PDB entry 8V7K | X-ray diffraction, 1.65 A resolution | chains A and T of the 3 polymer chains in the assembly

# Chain A
Protein: DNA polymerase eta
Organism: Homo sapiens
Notes: EC 2.7.7.7
UniProt: Q9Y253 (POLH_HUMAN); numbering as in UniProt (aligned over 1-432)
Amino-acid sequence (435 residues; each row starts with the number of its first residue; numbers below 1 keep their minus sign (Gly-2 is residue -2)):
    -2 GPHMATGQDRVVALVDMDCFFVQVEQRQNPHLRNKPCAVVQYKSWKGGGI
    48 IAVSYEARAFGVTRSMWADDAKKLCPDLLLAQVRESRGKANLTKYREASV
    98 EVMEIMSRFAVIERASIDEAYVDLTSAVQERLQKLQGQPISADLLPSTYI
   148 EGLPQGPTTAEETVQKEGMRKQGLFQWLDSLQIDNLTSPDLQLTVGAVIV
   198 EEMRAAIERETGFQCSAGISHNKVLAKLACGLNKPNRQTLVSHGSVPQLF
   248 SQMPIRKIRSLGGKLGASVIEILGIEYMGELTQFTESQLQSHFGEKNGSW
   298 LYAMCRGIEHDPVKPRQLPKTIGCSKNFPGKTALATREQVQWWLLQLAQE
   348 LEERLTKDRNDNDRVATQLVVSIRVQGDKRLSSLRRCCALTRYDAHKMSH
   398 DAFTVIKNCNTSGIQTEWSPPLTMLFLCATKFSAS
Unresolved in the structure: 154-161, 411-412
Differences from the reference sequence: expression tag (-2 to 0)
UniProt features mapped onto this chain:
  - binding site (Mg(2+)): Asp13, Met14, Asp115, Glu116
  - binding site (Mn(2+)): Asp13, Met14, Asp115, Glu116
  - binding site (a 2'-deoxyribonucleoside 5'-triphosphate): Arg61
  - natural variant: Val37 (deletion: In XPV), Leu75 (deletion: In XPV), Arg93 (R93P: In XPV), Arg111 (R111H: In XPV), Thr122 (T122P: In XPV), Gly153 (G153D: In a breast cancer sample), Thr191 (T191P: In XPV), Gly263 (G263V: In XPV), Val266 (V266D: In XPV), Gly295 (G295R: In XPV), Arg361 (R361S: In XPV)
  - mutagenesis: Tyr52 (Y52A/F: Reduces DNA polymerase activity; Y52E: Reduces DNA polymerase activity. Increases fidelity of replication and reduces translesion bypass), Arg61 (R61A: Reduces enzymatic activity by two-thirds), Ser62 (S62G: Increased DNA polymerase activity and translesion bypass compared to wild-type), Ala68 (A68S/V: Severe reduction in thymine dimer translesion bypass), Asn324 to Pro326 (Reduces binding to chromatin and to monoubiquitinated PCNA. Abolishes binding to monoubiquitinated PCNA; when associated with 705-E--H-713 Del)

# Chain T
Molecule: 12-nt DNA strand
Sequence (12 nucleotides; each row starts with the number of its first residue):
     2 CATTGTGACGCT

# Interface between chain A and chain T
Contacting residue pairs - 35 pairs, chain A then chain T:
  Gln38(A) - DT5(T)  hydrogen bond to the base
  Gln38(A) - DG6(T)  sugar contact
  Tyr39(A) - DT5(T)  phosphate contact
  Tyr39(A) - DG6(T)  hydrogen bond to the phosphate
  Trp42(A) - DA3(T)  stacking on the base
  Ser62(A) - DT4(T)  sugar contact
  Trp64(A) - DA3(T)  phosphate contact
  Lys86(A) - DT7(T)  salt bridge to the phosphate
  Leu89(A) - DG6(T)  phosphate contact
  Leu89(A) - DT7(T)  phosphate contact
  Arg93(A) - DT7(T)  salt bridge to the phosphate
  Arg93(A) - DG8(T)  salt bridge to the phosphate
  Lys311(A) - DC10(T)  salt bridge to the phosphate
  Arg313(A) - DA9(T)  phosphate contact
  Arg313(A) - DC10(T)  salt bridge to the phosphate
  Pro316(A) - DA9(T)  phosphate contact
  Lys317(A) - DA9(T)  hydrogen bond to the phosphate
  Lys317(A) - DC10(T)  salt bridge to the phosphate
  Thr318(A) - DG8(T)  sugar contact
  Thr318(A) - DA9(T)  hydrogen bond to the phosphate
  Ile319(A) - DG8(T)  phosphate contact
  Gly320(A) - DT7(T)  sugar contact
  Gly320(A) - DG8(T)  hydrogen bond to the phosphate
  Cys321(A) - DT7(T)  phosphate contact
  Ser322(A) - DG6(T)  sugar contact
  Ser322(A) - DT7(T)  hydrogen bond to the phosphate
  Lys323(A) - DG6(T)  salt bridge to the phosphate
  Asn324(A) - DT5(T)  hydrogen bond to the phosphate
  Asn324(A) - DG6(T)  hydrogen bond to the phosphate
  Pro326(A) - DA3(T)  sugar contact
  Pro326(A) - DT5(T)  phosphate contact
  Gly327(A) - DC2(T)  hydrogen bond to the phosphate
  Thr329(A) - DA3(T)  base contact
  Arg351(A) - DT7(T)  salt bridge to the phosphate
  Arg351(A) - DG8(T)  salt bridge to the phosphate
Also at the interface, not in a pair above, chain A (27 interface residues in all): Ile48, Ala87, Arg111, Glu347

# In short
27 residues of chain A face 9 of chain T across their interface, with 9 hydrogen bonds, 9 salt bridges and 1
aromatic stacking contact. Polar pairs include Gln38(A)-DT5(T), Tyr39(A)-DG6(T) and Lys317(A)-DA9(T).
Chain A is DNA polymerase eta (Homo sapiens) and chain T is a 12-nt DNA strand; the structure, Human DNA
polymerase eta-DNA-araC-ended primer ternary complex:reaction with 10 mM Mn2+ for 1800s, was determined by
X-ray diffraction (same publication as 8V7A, 8V7B, 8V7C, 8V7D, 8V7E, 8V7F and 4 further entries).
